8VPQ - chains C and D of the 4 polymer chains in the assembly; structure by electron microscopy, 3.30 A resolution.

# Chain C
Protein: Histone deacetylase 1
Source organism: Homo sapiens
Notes: EC 3.5.1.98, 3.5.1.-
UniProtKB: Q13547 (HDAC1_HUMAN); residues 1-482 here = UniProt positions 1-482
Sequence (482 residues; row label = number of the first residue in the row):
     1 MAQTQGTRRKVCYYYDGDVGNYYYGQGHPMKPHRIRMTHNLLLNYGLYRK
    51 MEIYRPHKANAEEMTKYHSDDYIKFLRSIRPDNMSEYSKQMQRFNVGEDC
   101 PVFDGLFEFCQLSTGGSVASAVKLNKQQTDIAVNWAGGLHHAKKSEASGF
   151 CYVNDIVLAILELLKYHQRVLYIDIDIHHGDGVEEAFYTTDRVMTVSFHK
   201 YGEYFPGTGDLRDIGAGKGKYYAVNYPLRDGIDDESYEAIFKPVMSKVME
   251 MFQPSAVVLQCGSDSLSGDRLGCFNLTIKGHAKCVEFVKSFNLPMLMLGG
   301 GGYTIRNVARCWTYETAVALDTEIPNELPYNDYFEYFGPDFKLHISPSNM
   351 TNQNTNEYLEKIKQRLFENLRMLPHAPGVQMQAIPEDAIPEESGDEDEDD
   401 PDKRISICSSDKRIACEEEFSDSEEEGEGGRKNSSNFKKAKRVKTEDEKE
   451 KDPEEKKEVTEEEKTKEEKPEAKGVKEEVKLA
Not modelled in the structure: 1-7, 377-482
UniProt features mapped onto this chain:
  - active site: His141
  - binding site (1D-myo-inositol 1,4,5,6-tetrakisphosphate): Gly27, Lys31, Arg270
  - binding site (Zn(2+)): Asp176, His178, Asp264
  - modified residue: Lys74 (N6-acetyllysine), Lys220 (N6-acetyllysine), Cys261 (S-nitrosocysteine), Cys273 (S-nitrosocysteine), Ser393 (Phosphoserine), Ser406 (Phosphoserine), Ser409 (Phosphoserine), Ser421 (Phosphoserine), Ser423 (Phosphoserine), Lys432 (N6-methylated lysine)
  - cross-link (Glycyl lysine isopeptide (Lys-Gly)): Lys74 (interchain with G-Cter in SUMO2), Lys438 (interchain with G-Cter in SUMO2), Lys444 (interchain with G-Cter in SUMO), Lys456 (interchain with G-Cter in SUMO2), Lys457 (interchain with G-Cter in SUMO2), Lys473 (interchain with G-Cter in SUMO2), Lys476 (interchain with G-Cter in SUMO), Lys480 (interchain with G-Cter in SUMO2)
  - mutagenesis: Ala136 to Gly138 (Impaired protein deacetylase activity without affecting the protein decrotonylase activity), His141 (H141A: Abolishes histone deacetylase and decrotonylase activities), Phe287 (F287Y: Abolishes interaction with CHFR; when associated with I-297), Met297 (M297I: Abolishes interaction with CHFR; when associated with Y-287), Glu391 to Ala482 (Strongly decreases deacetylase activity, and disrupts interaction with NuRD and SIN3 complexes), Ser421 (S421A: Strongly decreases deacetylase activity, and disrupts interaction with NuRD and SIN3 complexes; S421D/E: Slightly decreases deacetylase activity), Ser423 (S423A: Strongly decreases deacetylase activity, and disrupts interaction with NuRD and SIN3 complexes; S423D/E: Decreases deacetylase activity), Glu424 to Glu426 (Abolished histone deacetylase and decrotonylase activities), Glu424 (E424A: Slightly decreases deacetylase activity, no effect on interaction with NuRD and SIN3 complexes), Glu425 (E425A: No effect on deacetylase activity, no effect on interaction with NuRD and SIN3 complexes), Glu426 (E426A: Decreases deacetylase activity, and disrupts interaction with NuRD and SIN3 complexes)
Bound ions: Zn2+: Asp176, His178
Residues lining bound ligands: inositol hexakisphosphate (IHP): Tyr23, Gln26, Gly27, His28, Lys31, Arg270, Ile305

# Chain D
Protein: REST corepressor 1
Source organism: Homo sapiens
UniProtKB: Q9UKL0 (RCOR1_HUMAN); residues -103 to 381 here correspond to UniProt positions 1-485 (UniProt number = residue number + 104)
Sequence (485 residues; each row starts with the number of its first residue; numbers below 1 keep their minus sign (Met-103 is residue -103)):
  -103 MPAMVEKGPEVSGKRRGRNNAAASASAAAASAAASAACASPAATAASGAA
   -53 ASSASAAAASAAAAPNNGQNKSLAAAAPNGNSSSNSWEEGSSGSSSDEEH
    -3 GGGGMRVGPQYQAVVPDFDPAKLARRSQERDNLGMLVWSPNQNLSEAKLD
    47 EYIAIAKEKHGYNMEQALGMLFWHKHNIEKSLADLPNFTPFPDEWTVEDK
    97 VLFEQAFSFHGKTFHRIQQMLPDKSIASLVKFYYSWKKTRTKTSVMDRHA
   147 RKQKREREESEDELEEANGNNPIDIEVDQNKESKKEVPPTETVPQVKKEK
   197 HSTQAKNRAKRKPPKGMFLSQEDVEAVSANATAATTVLRQLDMELVSVKR
   247 QIQNIKQTNSALKEKLDGGIEPYRLPEVIQKCNARWTTEEQLLAVQAIRK
   297 YGRDFQAISDVIGNKSVVQVKNFFVNYRRRFNIDEVLQEWEAEHGKEETN
   347 GPSNQKPVKSPDNSIKMPEEEDEAPVLDVRYASAS
Not modelled in the structure: -103 to 0, 136-381
UniProt features mapped onto this chain:
  - modified residue (Phosphoserine): Ser23, Ser156, Ser356
  - cross-link (Glycyl lysine isopeptide (Lys-Gly)): Lys18 (interchain with G-Cter in SUMO2), Lys193 (interchain with G-Cter in SUMO2), Lys362 (interchain with G-Cter in SUMO2)
Residues lining bound ligands: inositol hexakisphosphate (IHP): Lys108, Tyr129, Tyr130, Lys133

# Interface between chain C and chain D
Residue-residue contacts (85; chain C residue first):
  Asn21(C) with Ala123(D); Val126(D); Lys127(D)
  Tyr23(C) with Lys108(D); Phe110(D), hydrophobic; Tyr130(D)
  Gln26(C) with Lys108(D)
  Lys31(C) with Tyr130(D)
  His33(C) with Tyr130(D)
  Arg36(C) with Lys127(D)
  His39(C) with Glu61(D), salt bridge
  Leu43(C) with Met60(D); Glu61(D)
  Tyr48(C) with Trp34(D), hydrogen bond (backbone-side chain); Met60(D), hydrogen bond (side chain-backbone); Leu64(D), hydrophobic
  Arg49(C) with Trp34(D), hydrogen bond (backbone-side chain); Pro36(D); Glu42(D); Asp46(D), salt bridge; Ile49(D); Met60(D)
  Lys50(C) with Pro36(D)
  Met51(C) with Pro36(D)
  Glu52(C) with Trp34(D); Ser35(D); Pro36(D)
  Ile53(C) with Val33(D), hydrogen bond (backbone-backbone); Trp34(D), hydrogen bond (backbone-backbone)
  Tyr54(C) with Met31(D); Leu32(D), hydrophobic
  Arg55(C) with Gly30(D); Met31(D), hydrogen bond (backbone-backbone); Val33(D); Glu61(D), salt bridge
  His57(C) with Leu29(D)
  Glu63(C) with Arg26(D), salt bridge
  Tyr67(C) with Ala9(D), hydrophobic
  Asp104(C) with Ile122(D)
  Val118(C) with Arg26(D)
  Ala119(C) with Leu29(D)
  Val122(C) with Arg26(D); Leu29(D), hydrophobic
  Lys126(C) with Arg22(D), hydrogen bond (side chain-backbone); Ser23(D), hydrogen bond (side chain-backbone); Arg26(D)
  Gln128(C) with Asn28(D), hydrogen bond
  Lys143(C) with Arg2(D)
  Lys144(C) with Gln6(D); Tyr7(D); Gln8(D)
  Glu146(C) with Arg2(D), salt bridge
  Leu161(C) with Ala9(D), hydrophobic; Val10(D)
  Glu162(C) with Arg26(D), salt bridge
  Leu164(C) with Val11(D), hydrophobic
  Lys165(C) with Leu19(D); Arg22(D)
  Tyr166(C) with Lys18(D); Leu19(D); Arg22(D); Ser23(D), hydrogen bond (side chain-backbone)
  Gln168(C) with Phe14(D)
  Asp181(C) with Met1(D)
  Glu185(C) with Met1(D); Arg2(D), salt bridge; Tyr7(D); Gln8(D)
  Ala186(C) with Gln8(D); Ala9(D), hydrogen bond (backbone-backbone)
  Phe187(C) with Val11(D), hydrophobic
  Tyr188(C) with Met1(D); Val3(D), hydrophobic; Gln8(D)
  Thr189(C) with Gln8(D)
  Thr190(C) with Val11(D)
  Arg192(C) with Pro12(D), hydrogen bond (side chain-backbone); Asp13(D); Phe14(D)
  Thr208(C) with Met1(D)
  Ala216(C) with Val3(D), hydrophobic
  Asp332(C) with Lys134(D), hydrogen bond (backbone-side chain)
  Glu335(C) with Lys134(D), salt bridge
  Tyr336(C) with Tyr130(D), hydrogen bond (side chain-backbone); Lys133(D)
Interface residues without a listed pair, chain C (57 interface residues in all): Tyr14, Gly20, Asn44, Lys66, Val157, His167, His179, Glu184, Asp213, Lys218
Interface residues without a listed pair, chain D (45 interface residues in all): Pro5, Gln24, Asp27, Thr109

# Overview
57 residues of chain C and 45 residues of chain D are in contact; the contacts include 14 hydrogen bonds and 8
salt bridges. Polar contacts include His39(C)-Glu61(D), Arg49(C)-Asp46(D) and Arg55(C)-Glu61(D). Inositol
hexakisphosphate is bound between chain C and chain D.
Here chain C is Histone deacetylase 1 and chain D is REST corepressor 1, both from Homo sapiens. Entry 8VPQ
(The structure of LSD1-CoREST-HDAC1 in complex with KBTBD4IPR310delinsTTYML) was determined by electron
microscopy together with 8VRT and 9DTQ from the same study.
